Entry 6Y5A (electron microscopy, 2.80 A resolution); this record covers chains C and B of the 5 polymer chains in the assembly.

Chain C (and B):
Molecule: 5-hydroxytryptamine receptor 3A
Source organism: Mus musculus
Notes: engineered mutation(s): Insertion A277; chain B of this document is another copy of the same molecule, construct and numbering; everything in this record applies to it too
UniProt: P23979 (5HT3A_MOUSE); the construct has insertions or renumbered stretches relative to UniProt, so the offset changes along the chain: 6-276 = UniProt 32-302; 278-462 = UniProt 303-487
Sequence (538 residues; each row starts with the number of its first residue; numbers below 1 keep their minus sign (Met-75 is residue -75)):
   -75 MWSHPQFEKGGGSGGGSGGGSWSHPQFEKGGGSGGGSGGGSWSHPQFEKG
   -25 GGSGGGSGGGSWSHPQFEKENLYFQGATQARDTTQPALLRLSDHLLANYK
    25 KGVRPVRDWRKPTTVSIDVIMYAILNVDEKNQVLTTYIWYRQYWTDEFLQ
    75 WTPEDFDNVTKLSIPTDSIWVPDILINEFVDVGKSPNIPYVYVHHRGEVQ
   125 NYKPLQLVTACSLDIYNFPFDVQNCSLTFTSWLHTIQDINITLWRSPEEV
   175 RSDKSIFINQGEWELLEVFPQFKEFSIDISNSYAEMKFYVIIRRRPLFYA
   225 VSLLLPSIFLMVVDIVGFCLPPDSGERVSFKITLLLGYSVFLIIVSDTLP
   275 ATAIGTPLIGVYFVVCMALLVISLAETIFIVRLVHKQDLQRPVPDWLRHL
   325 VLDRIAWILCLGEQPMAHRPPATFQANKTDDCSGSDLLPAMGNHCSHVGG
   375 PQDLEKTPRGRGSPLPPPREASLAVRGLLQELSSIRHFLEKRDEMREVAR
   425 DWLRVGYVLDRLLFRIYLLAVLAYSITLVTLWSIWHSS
Disordered / not traced: -75 to 7, 334-402 (chain B: -75 to 7, 334-400)
Disulfide bonds: Cys135-Cys149
Differences from the reference sequence: initiating methionine (-75); expression tag (-74 to 5); insertion (277); conflict Ser461 (Tyr486 in P23979)
Ligand contacts:
  - serotonin (SRO), molecule 1: Ile44, Trp63, Tyr64, Arg65, Tyr126, Lys127, Pro128
  - serotonin (SRO), molecule 2: Ser155, Trp156, Phe199, Ile201, Tyr207
From the paper describing this entry:
  - contacts within the chain: Glu53-Arg218 (salt bridge), Arg65-Trp168 (cation-pi contact), Tyr67-Trp168 (pi stacking), Arg217-Trp459 (cation-pi contact)
  - conformationally variable residues (helix shift, side-chain flip): Tyr67, Trp168, Arg218, Leu260, Val295, Trp320
  - conformationally variable residues: Val252 (from molecular simulation)
  - post-translational modification sites: Asn82, Asn148, Asn164

Chain C / chain B interface:
Residue-residue contacts (81; chain C residue first):
  Leu12(C) with Arg28(B)
  Leu13(C) with Lys24(B); Val27(B), hydrophobic; Phe72(B), hydrophobic
  Ser16(C) with Val27(B)
  Tyr46(C) with Glu102(B)
  Tyr61(C) with Asn101(B), hydrogen bond (side chain-backbone); Phe103(B); Trp156(B)
  Trp63(C) with Trp156(B)
  Asp81(C) with Trp33(B), hydrogen bond (backbone-side chain); Arg34(B), salt bridge
  Asn82(C) with Trp33(B)
  Val83(C) with Trp33(B), hydrophobic
  Ser87(C) with Gly26(B); His158(B), hydrogen bond
  Pro89(C) with Gly26(B)
  Lys108(C) with Val104(B); Asp105(B)
  Pro110(C) with Phe103(B)
  Tyr114(C) with Gly26(B); Trp94(B), hydrogen bond; Val95(B), hydrogen bond (side chain-backbone); Leu157(B); His158(B)
  Val115(C) with Leu157(B), hydrophobic
  Tyr116(C) with Leu157(B); His158(B); Thr159(B); Asp162(B), hydrogen bond
  Tyr126(C) with Trp156(B); Leu157(B), hydrophobic
  Lys127(C) with Trp156(B)
  Pro128(C) with Phe103(B), hydrophobic; Trp156(B)
  Gln130(C) with Phe103(B), hydrogen bond (side chain-backbone); Val104(B)
  Ser179(C) with Ile201(B)
  Ile182(C) with Ser136(B)
  Gln184(C) with Ser136(B); Ile278(B)
  Glu186(C) with Ala277(B)
  Phe222(C) with Thr276(B); Ala277(B); Ile278(B); Gly279(B); Thr280(B)
  Tyr223(C) with Ala277(B)
  Phe233(C) with Ala292(B); Ile296(B), hydrophobic
  Val240(C) with Phe303(B), hydrophobic
  Leu244(C) with Phe303(B), hydrophobic; Arg306(B), hydrogen bond (backbone-side chain); Arg315(B)
  Pro245(C) with Arg306(B)
  Pro246(C) with Arg306(B)
  Gly249(C) with Lys310(B)
  Glu250(C) with Ile302(B); Val305(B); Arg306(B), hydrogen bond (side chain-backbone); Lys310(B)
  Phe254(C) with Ala299(B), hydrophobic; Phe303(B), hydrophobic
  Thr257(C) with Leu259(B); Leu298(B)
  Leu260(C) with Leu259(B); Ser263(B)
  Val264(C) with Ser263(B)
  Leu403(C) with Gly401(B); Leu402(B)
  Leu406(C) with Glu405(B); Leu406(B); Ile409(B), hydrophobic
  Ile409(C) with Ile409(B), hydrophobic
  Arg410(C) with Glu405(B); Ser408(B); Ile409(B); Phe412(B)
  Leu413(C) with Ile409(B), hydrophobic; Phe412(B), hydrophobic
  Asp417(C) with Phe412(B)
Other interface residues (no listed pair), chain C (56 interface residues in all): Pro10, Ile44, Leu49, Ile88, Ile112, Pro113, Gln124, Ile180, Gly185, Ser226, Ser248, Ser253, Ile268
Other interface residues (no listed pair), chain B (55 interface residues in all): Arg31, Asp97, Leu99, Phe199, Asn205, Tyr207, Leu260, Leu266, Ile267, Val295

In short:
56 residues of chain C face 55 of chain B across their interface; the contacts include 9 hydrogen bonds and 1
salt bridge. Polar contacts include Asp81(C)-Arg34(B), Tyr61(C)-Asn101(B) and Asp81(C)-Trp33(B). Ligands of
chain C: serotonin. From the paper: modification sites Asn82(C), Asn148(C) and Asn164(C); conformational
variability at Tyr67(C), Trp168(C) and Arg218(C) among others.
Chain C and chain B are both 5-hydroxytryptamine receptor 3A (Mus musculus); the structure, Serotonin-bound
5-HT3A receptor in Salipro, was determined by electron microscopy together with 6Y59 and 6Y5B from the same
study.
